Entry 7NK9 (electron microscopy, 2.90 A resolution); this record covers chains H and L of the 14 polymer chains in the assembly.

[Chain H]
Molecule: ATP synthase epsilon chain
Source organism: Mycobacterium smegmatis (strain ATCC 700084 / mc(2)155)
Reference sequence: A0R1Z9 (ATPE_MYCS2); residue numbers follow UniProt; this construct covers 1-121
Chain sequence (121 residues; numbered 1 to 121; the number before each row is that of its first residue):
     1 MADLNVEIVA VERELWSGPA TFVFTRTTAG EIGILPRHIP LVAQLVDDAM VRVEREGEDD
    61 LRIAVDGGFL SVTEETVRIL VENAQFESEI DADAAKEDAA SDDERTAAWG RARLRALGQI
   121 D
Unresolved in the structure: 1-2, 8-18, 57-58, 81-106, 121

[Chain L]
Molecule: ATP synthase subunit c
Source organism: Mycolicibacterium smegmatis (strain ATCC 700084 / mc(2)155)
Reference sequence: A0R205 (A0R205_MYCS2); numbering as in UniProt (aligned over 1-86)
Chain sequence (86 residues; numbered 1 to 86; the number before each row is that of its first residue):
     1 MDLDPNAIIT AGALIGGGLI MGGGAIGAGI GDGIAGNALI SGIARQPEAQ GRLFTPFFIT
    61 VGLVEAAYFI NLAFMALFVF ATPGLQ
Unresolved in the structure: 1-2
What the authors report for this chain:
  - catalytic residues: E65 (proposed by the authors, not directly observed)

[Interface between chain H and chain L]
Residue-residue contacts (12):
  F22(H) - Q46(L)
  F22(H) - E48(L)
  F24(H) - Q46(L)
  T27(H) - R45(L)  hydrogen bond
  A29(H) - R45(L)
  G30(H) - R45(L)  hydrogen bond (backbone-side chain)
  E31(H) - R45(L)  hydrogen bond (backbone-side chain)
  E31(H) - R52(L)  salt bridge
  I32(H) - R45(L)
  G33(H) - R45(L)  hydrogen bond (backbone-backbone)
  G33(H) - Q46(L)
  L35(H) - P47(L)  hydrophobic
Other interface residues (no listed pair), chain H (10 interface residues in all): E54

[In short]
Chain H and chain L form an interface of 10 and 5 residues respectively, with 4 hydrogen bonds and 1 salt
bridge. Among the polar pairs are E31(H)-R52(L), T27(H)-R45(L) and G30(H)-R45(L). From the paper: the
catalytic residue E65(L).
Chain H is ATP synthase epsilon chain (Mycobacterium smegmatis (strain ATCC 700084 / mc(2)155)) and chain L is
ATP synthase subunit c (Mycolicibacterium smegmatis (strain ATCC 700084 / mc(2)155)); the structure,
Mycobacterium smegmatis ATP synthase Fo domain state 1, was determined by electron microscopy together with
7NJK, 7NJL, 7NJM, 7NJN, 7NJO, 7NJP and 20 further entries from the same study.
